Entry 8HE5 (electron microscopy, 6.95 A resolution (low resolution: residue-level contacts below are approximate; hydrogen-bond / salt-bridge calls are withheld)); this record covers chains A and P of the 25 polymer chains in the assembly.

== Chain A ==
Molecule: DNA-directed RNA polymerase subunit
Source organism: Komagataella phaffii
Notes: EC 2.7.7.6
Reference sequence: C4R4Y0 (C4R4Y0_KOMPG); residues 1-1743 here = UniProt positions 1-1743
Amino-acid sequence (1743 residues; each row starts with the number of its first residue):
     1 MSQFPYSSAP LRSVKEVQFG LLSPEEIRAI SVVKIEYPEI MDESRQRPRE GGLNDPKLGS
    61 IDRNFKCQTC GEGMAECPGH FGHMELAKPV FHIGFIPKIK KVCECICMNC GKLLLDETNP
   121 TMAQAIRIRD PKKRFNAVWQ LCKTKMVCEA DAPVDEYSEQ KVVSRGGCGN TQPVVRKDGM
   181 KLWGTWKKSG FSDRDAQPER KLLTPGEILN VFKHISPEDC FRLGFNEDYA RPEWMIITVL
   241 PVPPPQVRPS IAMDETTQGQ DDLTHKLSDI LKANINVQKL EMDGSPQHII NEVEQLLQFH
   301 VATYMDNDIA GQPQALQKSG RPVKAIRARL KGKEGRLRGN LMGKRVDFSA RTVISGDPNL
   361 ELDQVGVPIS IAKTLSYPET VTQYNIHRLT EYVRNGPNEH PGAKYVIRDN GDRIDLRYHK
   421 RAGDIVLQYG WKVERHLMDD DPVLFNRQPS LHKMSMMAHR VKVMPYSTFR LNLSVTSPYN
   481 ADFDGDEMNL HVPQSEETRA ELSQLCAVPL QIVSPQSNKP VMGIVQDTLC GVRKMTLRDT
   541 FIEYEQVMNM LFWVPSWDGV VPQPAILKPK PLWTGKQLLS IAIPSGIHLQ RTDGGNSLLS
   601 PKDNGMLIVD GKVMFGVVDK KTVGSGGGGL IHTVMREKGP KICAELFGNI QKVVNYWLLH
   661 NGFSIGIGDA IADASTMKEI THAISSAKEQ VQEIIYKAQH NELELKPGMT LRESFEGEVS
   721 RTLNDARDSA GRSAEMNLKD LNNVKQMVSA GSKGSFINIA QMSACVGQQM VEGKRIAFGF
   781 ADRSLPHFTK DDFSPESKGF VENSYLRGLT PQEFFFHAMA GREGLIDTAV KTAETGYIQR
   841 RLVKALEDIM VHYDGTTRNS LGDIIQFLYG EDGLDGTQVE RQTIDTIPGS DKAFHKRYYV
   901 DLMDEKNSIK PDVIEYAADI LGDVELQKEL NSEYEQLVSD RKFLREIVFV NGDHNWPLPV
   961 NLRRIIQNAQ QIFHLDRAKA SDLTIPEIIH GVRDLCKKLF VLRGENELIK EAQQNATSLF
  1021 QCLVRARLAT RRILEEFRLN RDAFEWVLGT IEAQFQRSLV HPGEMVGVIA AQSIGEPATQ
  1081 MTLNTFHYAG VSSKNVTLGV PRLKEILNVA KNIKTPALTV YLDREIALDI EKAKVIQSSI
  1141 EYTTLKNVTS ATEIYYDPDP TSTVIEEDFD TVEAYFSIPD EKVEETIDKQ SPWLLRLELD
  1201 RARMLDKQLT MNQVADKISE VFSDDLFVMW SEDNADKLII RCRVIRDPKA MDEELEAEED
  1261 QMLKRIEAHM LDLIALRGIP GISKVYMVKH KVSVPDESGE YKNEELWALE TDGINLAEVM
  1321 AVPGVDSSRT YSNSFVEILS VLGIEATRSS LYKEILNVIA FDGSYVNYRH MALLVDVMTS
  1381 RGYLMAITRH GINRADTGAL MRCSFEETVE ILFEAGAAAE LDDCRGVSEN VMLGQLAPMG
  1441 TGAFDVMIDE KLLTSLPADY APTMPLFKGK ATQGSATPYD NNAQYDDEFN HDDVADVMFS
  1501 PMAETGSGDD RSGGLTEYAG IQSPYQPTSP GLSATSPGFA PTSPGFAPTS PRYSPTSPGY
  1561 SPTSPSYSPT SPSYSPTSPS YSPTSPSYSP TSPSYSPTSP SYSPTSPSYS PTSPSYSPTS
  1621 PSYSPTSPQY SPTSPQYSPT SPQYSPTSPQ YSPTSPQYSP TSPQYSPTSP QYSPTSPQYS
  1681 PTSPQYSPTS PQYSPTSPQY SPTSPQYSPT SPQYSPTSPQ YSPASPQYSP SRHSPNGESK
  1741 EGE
Unresolved in the structure: 1, 154-162, 190-193, 1082-1094, 1178-1189, 1246-1257, 1464-1743
Metal / ion sites: Zn2+ site 1: Cys70, Cys77, His80; Zn2+ site 2: Cys107, Cys110, Cys168; Mg2+: Asp486 (shared with U10(P) of chain P)

== Chain P ==
Molecule: 16-nt RNA strand
Sequence (16 nucleotides; row label = number of the first residue in the row; numbers below 1 keep their minus sign (G-5 is residue -5)):
    -5 GUUUUCGUUG UUUUUU
Metal / ion sites: Mg2+: U10 (shared with Asp486(A) of chain A)

== How chain A and chain P interact ==
Residue-residue contacts (17; chain A residue first):
  Ala252(A) with G1(P)
  Met253(A) with G1(P)
  Asp254(A) with G1(P)
  Glu255(A) with C0(P)
  Thr256(A) with C0(P)
  Arg321(A) with G4(P)
  Tyr405(A) with U-2(P)
  Ile414(A) with U-3(P)
  Asp415(A) with U-3(P); U-2(P)
  Tyr418(A) with U-2(P)
  His419(A) with U-3(P)
  Arg447(A) with U10(P)
  Asp482(A) with U10(P)
  Asp484(A) with U10(P)
  Gly485(A) with U10(P)
  Asp486(A) with U10(P)
Also at the interface, not in a pair above, chain A (19 interface residues in all): Arg63, Arg413, Glu487
Also at the interface, not in a pair above, chain P (9 interface residues in all): U-4, U-1, U5

== In short ==
19 residues of chain A face 9 of chain P across their interface. Cys70(A), Cys77(A) and His80(A) form the Zn2+
site 1. The Zn2+ site 2 is built by Cys107(A), Cys110(A) and Cys168(A).
Here chain A is DNA-directed RNA polymerase subunit (Komagataella phaffii) and chain P is a 16-nt RNA strand.
Entry 8HE5 (RNA polymerase II elongation complex bound with Rad26 and Elf1, stalled at SHL(-3.5) of the
nucleosome) was determined by electron microscopy (same publication as 7WBV, 7WBW and 7WBX).
